7U6D - chains A and C of the 3 polymer chains in the assembly; structure by electron microscopy, 5.03 A resolution (low resolution: residue-level contacts below are approximate; hydrogen-bond / salt-bridge calls are withheld).

Chain A:
Protein: IM459
Amino-acid sequence (32 residues; row label = number of the first residue in the row):
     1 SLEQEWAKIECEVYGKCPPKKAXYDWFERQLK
Unresolved in the structure: 32
Modified residues: A7 (alpha-aminoisobutyric acid; AIB); 0A1 (O-methyl-L-tyrosine) at position 23
Cystine bridges: C11-C17

Chain C:
Protein: Isoform Short of Insulin receptor
Organism: Homo sapiens
Notes: EC 2.7.10.1; fragment: ectodomain
UniProtKB: P06213 (INSR_HUMAN), isoform P06213-2; residues 1-916 here correspond to UniProt positions 28-943 (UniProt number = residue number + 27)
Amino-acid sequence (916 residues; each row starts with the number of its first residue):
     1 HLYPGEVCPGMDIRNNLTRLHELENCSVIEGHLQILLMFKTRPEDFRDLS
    51 FPKLIMITDYLLLFRVYGLESLKDLFPNLTVIRGSRLFFNYALVIFEMVH
   101 LKELGLYNLMNITRGSVRIEKNNELCYLATIDWSRILDSVEDNHIVLNKD
   151 DNEECGDICPGTAKGKTNCPATVINGQFVERCWTHSHCQKVCPTICKSHG
   201 CTAEGLCCHSECLGNCSQPDDPTKCVACRNFYLDGRCVETCPPPYYHFQD
   251 WRCVNFSFCQDLHHKCKNSRRQGCHQYVIHNNKCIPECPSGYTMNSSNLL
   301 CTPCLGPCPKVCHLLEGEKTIDSVTSAQELRGCTVINGSLIINIRGGNNL
   351 AAELEANLGLIEEISGYLKIRRSYALVSLSFFRKLRLIRGETLEIGNYSF
   401 YALDNQNLRQLWDWSKHNLTITQGKLFFHYNPKLCLSEIHKMEEVSGTKG
   451 RQERNDIALKTNGDQASCENELLKFSYIRTSFDKILLRWEPYWPPDFRDL
   501 LGFMLFYKEAPYQNVTEFDGQDACGSNSWTVVDIDPPLRSNDPKSQNHPG
   551 WLMRGLKPWTQYAIFVKTLVTFSDERRTYGAKSDIIYVQTDATNPSVPLD
   601 PISVSNSSSQIILKWKPPSDPNGNITHYLVFWERQAEDSELFELDYCLKG
   651 LKLPSRTWSPPFESEDSQKHNQSEYEDSAGECCSCPKTDSQILKELEESS
   701 FRKTFEDYLHNVVFVPRPSRKRRSLGDVGNVTVAVPTVAAFPNTSSTSVP
   751 TSPEEHRPFEKVVNKESLVISGLRHFTGYRIELQACNQDTPEERCSVAAY
   801 VSARTMPEAKADDIVGPVTHEIFENNVVHLMWQEPKEPNGLIVLYEVSYR
   851 RYGDEELHLCVSRKHFALERGCRLRGLSPGNYSVRIRATSLAGNGSWTEP
   901 TYFYVTDYLDVPSNIA
Unresolved in the structure: 1-4, 151-153, 160-167, 174-177, 266-276, 297-298, 595-916
Construct notes: conflict H144 (Tyr171 in P06213)
Cystine bridges: C8-C26, C126-C155, C159-C182, C169-C188, C192-C201, C196-C207, C208-C216, C212-C225, C228-C237, C241-C253, C259-C284, C288-C301, C304-C308, C312-C333, C435-C468
Swiss-Prot annotation at these positions:
  - region: E706 to F714 (Insulin-binding)
  - site: F39 (Insulin-binding)
  - modified residue: S373 (Phosphoserine), Y374 (Phosphotyrosine), S380 (Phosphoserine)
  - glycosylation (N-linked (GlcNAc...) asparagine): N16, N25, N78, N111, N215, N255, N295, N337, N397, N418, N514, N606, N624, N671

Chain A / chain C interface:
Pairs across the interface (16):
  A22(A) with F89(C)
  0A1_23(A) with F88(C); F89(C); V94(C); F96(C); R118(C)
  Y24(A) with R118(C); E120(C)
  W26(A) with R14(C); F88(C)
  F27(A) with F64(C); F96(C)
  Q30(A) with R14(C); L37(C); F64(C)
  L31(A) with L37(C)
Interface residues without a listed pair, chain A (8 interface residues in all): R29
Interface residues without a listed pair, chain C (13 interface residues in all): Q34, L36, L62, Y91

In short:
The interface between chain A and chain C involves 8 residues on one side and 13 on the other.
Chain A is IM459 and chain C is Isoform Short of Insulin receptor (Homo sapiens); the structure, Head region
of insulin receptor ectodomain (A-isoform) bound to the non-insulin agonist IM459, was determined by electron
microscopy together with 7U6E from the same study.
